Entry 8VB7 (electron microscopy, 2.50 A resolution); this record covers chains B and F of the 3 polymer chains in the assembly.

Chain B:
Name: HIV-1 reverse transcriptase P51 subunit
Source organism: Human immunodeficiency virus 1
UniProtKB: P03366 (POL_HV1B1); residues 1-428 here correspond to UniProt positions 600-1027 (UniProt number = residue number + 599)
Sequence (444 residues; each row starts with the number of its first residue; numbers below 1 keep their minus sign (Met-15 is residue -15)):
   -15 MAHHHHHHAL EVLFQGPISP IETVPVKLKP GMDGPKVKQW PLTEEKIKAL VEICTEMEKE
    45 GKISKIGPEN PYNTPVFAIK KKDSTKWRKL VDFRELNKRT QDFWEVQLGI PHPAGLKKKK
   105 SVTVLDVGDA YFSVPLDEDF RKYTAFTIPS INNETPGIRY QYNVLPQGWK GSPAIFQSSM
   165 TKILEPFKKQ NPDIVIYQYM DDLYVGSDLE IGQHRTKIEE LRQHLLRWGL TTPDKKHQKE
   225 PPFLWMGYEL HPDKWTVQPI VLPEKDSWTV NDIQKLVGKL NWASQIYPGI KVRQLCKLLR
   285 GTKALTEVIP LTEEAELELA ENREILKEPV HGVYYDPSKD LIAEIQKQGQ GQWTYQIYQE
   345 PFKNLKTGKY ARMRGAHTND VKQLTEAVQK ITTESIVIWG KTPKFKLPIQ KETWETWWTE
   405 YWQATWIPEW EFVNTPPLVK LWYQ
Unresolved in the structure: -15 to 6, 214-232, 428
Construct notes: expression tag (-15 to 0)

Chain F:
Molecule: 38-nt DNA strand
Sequence (38 nucleotides; row label = number of the first residue in the row; numbers below 1 keep their minus sign (DT-4 is residue -4)):
    -4 TAATTCCCCC CCTTCGGTGC TTTGCACCGA AGGGGGGG
Unresolved in the structure: -4
Modified positions: OMC (o2'-methylycytidine-5'-monophosphate) at position 2; OMC (o2'-methylycytidine-5'-monophosphate) at position 4
Small-molecule neighbours: 2'-deoxyadenosine 5'-triphosphate (DTP): DT0, DC1, DG33

Chain B / chain F interface:
Pairs across the interface (5; chain B residue first):
  Lys22(B) - OMC_4(F)  salt bridge to the phosphate
  Lys390(B) - DC15(F)  salt bridge to the phosphate
  Lys395(B) - DG24(F)  salt bridge to the phosphate
  Asn418(B) - DC22(F)  phosphate contact
  Asn418(B) - DC23(F)  phosphate contact
Other interface residues (no listed pair), chain B (5 interface residues in all): Gln394

Overview:
The chain B/chain F interface involves 5 residues from each chain, with 3 salt bridges. Polar pairs include
Lys22(B)-OMC_4(F), Lys390(B)-DC15(F) and Lys395(B)-DG24(F). Chain F binds 2'-deoxyadenosine 5'-triphosphate.
Chain B is HIV-1 reverse transcriptase P51 subunit (Human immunodeficiency virus 1) and chain F is a 38-nt DNA
strand; the structure, Kinetic intermediate states of HIV-1 RT DNA synthesis captured by cryo-EM, was
determined by electron microscopy together with 8VB6, 8VB8, 8VB9, 8VBC, 8VBF, 8VBG, 8VBH and 8VBI from the
same study.
